Entry 3GTP (X-ray diffraction, 3.90 A resolution); this record covers chains B and I of the 13 polymer chains in the assembly.

[Chain B]
Protein: DNA-directed RNA polymerase II subunit RPB2
Organism: Saccharomyces cerevisiae
Notes: EC 2.7.7.6; fragment: DNA-directed RNA polymerase II 140 kDa polypeptide
UniProt: P08518 (RPB2_YEAST); residues 1-1224 here = UniProt positions 1-1224
Amino-acid sequence (1224 residues; each row starts with the number of its first residue):
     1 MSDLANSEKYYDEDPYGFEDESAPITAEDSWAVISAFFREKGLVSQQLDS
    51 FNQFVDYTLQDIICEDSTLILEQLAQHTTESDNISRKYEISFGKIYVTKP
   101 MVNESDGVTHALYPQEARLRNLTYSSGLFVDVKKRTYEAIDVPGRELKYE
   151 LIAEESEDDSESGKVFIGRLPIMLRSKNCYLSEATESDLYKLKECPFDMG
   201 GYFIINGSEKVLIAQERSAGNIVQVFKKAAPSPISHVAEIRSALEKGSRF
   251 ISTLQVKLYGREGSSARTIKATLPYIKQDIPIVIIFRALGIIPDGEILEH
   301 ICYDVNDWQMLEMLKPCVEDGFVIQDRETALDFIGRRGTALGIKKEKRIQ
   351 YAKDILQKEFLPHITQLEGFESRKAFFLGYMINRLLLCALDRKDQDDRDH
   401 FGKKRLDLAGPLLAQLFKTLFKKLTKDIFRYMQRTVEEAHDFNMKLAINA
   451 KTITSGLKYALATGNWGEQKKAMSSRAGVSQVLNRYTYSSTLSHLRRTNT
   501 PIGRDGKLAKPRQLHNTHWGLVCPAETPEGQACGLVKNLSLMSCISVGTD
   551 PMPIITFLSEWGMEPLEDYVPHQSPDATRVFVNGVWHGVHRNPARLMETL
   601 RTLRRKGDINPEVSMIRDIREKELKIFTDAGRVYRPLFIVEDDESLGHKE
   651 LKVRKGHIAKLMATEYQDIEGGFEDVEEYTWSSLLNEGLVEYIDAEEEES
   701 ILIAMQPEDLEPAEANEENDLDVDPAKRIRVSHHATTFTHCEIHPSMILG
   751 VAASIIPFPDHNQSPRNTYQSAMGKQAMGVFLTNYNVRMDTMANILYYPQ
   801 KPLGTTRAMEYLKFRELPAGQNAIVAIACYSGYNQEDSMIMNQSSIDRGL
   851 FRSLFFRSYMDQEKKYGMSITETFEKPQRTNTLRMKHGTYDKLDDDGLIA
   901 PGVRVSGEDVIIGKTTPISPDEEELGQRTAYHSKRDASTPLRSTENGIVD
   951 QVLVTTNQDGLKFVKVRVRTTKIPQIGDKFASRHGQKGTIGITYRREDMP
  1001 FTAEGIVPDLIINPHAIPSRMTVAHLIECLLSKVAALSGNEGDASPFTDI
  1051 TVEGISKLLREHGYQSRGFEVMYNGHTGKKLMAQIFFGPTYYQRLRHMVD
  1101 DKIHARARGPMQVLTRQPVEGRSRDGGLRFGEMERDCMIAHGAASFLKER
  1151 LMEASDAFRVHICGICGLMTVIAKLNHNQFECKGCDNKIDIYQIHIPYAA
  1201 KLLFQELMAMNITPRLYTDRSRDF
Disordered / not traced: 1-19, 71-89, 135-163, 336-344, 438-445, 503-508, 669-677, 716-721, 920-932

[Chain I]
Protein: DNA-directed RNA polymerase II subunit RPB9
Organism: Saccharomyces cerevisiae
Notes: fragment: DNA-directed RNA polymerase II subunit 9
UniProt: P27999 (RPB9_YEAST); numbering as in UniProt (aligned over 1-122)
Amino-acid sequence (122 residues; numbered 1 to 122; the number before each row is that of its first residue):
     1 MTTFRFCRDCNNMLYPREDKENNRLLFECRTCSYVEEAGSPLVYRHELIT
    51 NIGETAGVVQDIGSDPTLPRSDRECPKCHSRENVFFQSQQRRKDTSMVLF
   101 FVCLSCSHIFTSDQKNKRTQFS
Disordered / not traced: 1, 121-122
Swiss-Prot annotation at these positions:
  - zinc finger: Cys7 to Cys32 (C4-type), Ser71 to Thr111 (TFIIS-type)
  - binding site (Zn(2+)): Cys7, Cys10, Cys29, Cys32, Cys75, Cys78, Cys103, Cys106
  - modified residue: Ser40 (Phosphoserine)

[Interface between chain B and chain I]
Pairs across the interface (53):
  Pro293(B) with Asn11(I)
  Asp294(B) with Asn11(I), hydrogen bond (backbone-side chain); Asn12(I); Met13(I); Tyr15(I)
  Gly295(B) with Phe6(I); Asn11(I)
  Glu296(B) with Asn11(I)
  Leu298(B) with Phe6(I), hydrophobic
  Trp308(B) with Thr2(I); Thr3(I); Arg45(I)
  Gln309(B) with His46(I); Thr50(I); Ile52(I)
  Leu311(B) with Phe4(I), hydrophobic
  Glu312(B) with Thr2(I), hydrogen bond; Tyr44(I)
  Lys315(B) with Met13(I)
  Val318(B) with Tyr15(I)
  Glu319(B) with Tyr15(I)
  Phe322(B) with Tyr15(I); Arg30(I)
  Gln325(B) with Asn12(I), hydrogen bond; Thr31(I)
  Asp391(B) with Gln90(I); Arg91(I); Arg92(I)
  Arg392(B) with Ile52(I); Gln89(I); Arg91(I)
  Lys393(B) with Gln89(I), hydrogen bond
  Asp394(B) with Arg91(I)
  Ala594(B) with Asp61(I)
  Arg617(B) with Asp61(I), salt bridge
  Ile619(B) with Val59(I); Asp61(I); Ile62(I); Ser64(I); Asp65(I)
  Arg620(B) with Gly57(I); Asp65(I); Leu68(I); Phe86(I); Gln89(I), hydrogen bond
  Lys622(B) with Val59(I)
  Ser700(B) with Pro66(I); Thr67(I)
  Ile701(B) with Thr67(I)
  Leu702(B) with Pro66(I)
  Thr737(B) with Pro66(I), hydrogen bond (side chain-backbone); Arg70(I)
  Thr739(B) with Pro66(I)
Interface residues without a listed pair, chain B (30 interface residues in all): Arg287, Glu699
Interface residues without a listed pair, chain I (33 interface residues in all): Glu47, Gly53, Ala56

[In short]
Chain B and chain I form an interface of 30 and 33 residues respectively; the contacts include 6 hydrogen
bonds and 1 salt bridge. Among the polar pairs are Arg617(B)-Asp61(I), Asp294(B)-Asn11(I) and
Glu312(B)-Thr2(I). Curated annotation (UniProt) lists 8 Zn2+-binding residues on chain I.
Here chain B is DNA-directed RNA polymerase II subunit RPB2 and chain I is DNA-directed RNA polymerase II
subunit RPB9, both from Saccharomyces cerevisiae. Entry 3GTP (Backtracked RNA polymerase II complex with 24mer
RNA) was determined by X-ray diffraction, deposited together with 3GTG, 3GTJ, 3GTK, 3GTL, 3GTM, 3GTO and 3GTQ.
